8YJB - chains Q and E of the 12 polymer chains in the assembly; structure by electron microscopy, 4.10 A resolution (low resolution: residue-level contacts below are approximate; hydrogen-bond / salt-bridge calls are withheld).

== Chain Q ==
Name: Serine/threonine-protein phosphatase 2A catalytic subunit alpha isoform
Organism: Homo sapiens
Notes: EC 3.1.3.16
UniProtKB: P67775 (PP2AA_HUMAN); residue numbers follow UniProt; this construct covers 1-309
Sequence (309 residues; row label = number of the first residue in the row):
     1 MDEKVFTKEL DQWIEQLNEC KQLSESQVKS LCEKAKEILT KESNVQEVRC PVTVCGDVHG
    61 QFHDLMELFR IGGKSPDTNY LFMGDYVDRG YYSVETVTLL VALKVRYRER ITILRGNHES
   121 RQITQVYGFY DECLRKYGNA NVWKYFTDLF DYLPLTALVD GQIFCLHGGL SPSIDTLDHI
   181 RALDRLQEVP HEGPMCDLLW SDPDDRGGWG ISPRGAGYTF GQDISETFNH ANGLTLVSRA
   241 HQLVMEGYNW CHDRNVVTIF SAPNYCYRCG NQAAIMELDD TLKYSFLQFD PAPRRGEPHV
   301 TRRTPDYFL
Not modelled in the structure: 1, 295-309
Bound ions: Mn2+ site 1: H59, D85; Mn2+ site 2: D85, H167, H241
Swiss-Prot annotation at these positions:
  - active site: H118 (Proton donor)
  - binding site (Mn(2+)): D57, H59, D85, N117, H167, H241
  - binding site (Zn(2+)): D57, H59, D85
  - binding site (Fe(3+)): D85, N117, H167, H241
  - modified residue: Y307 (Phosphotyrosine), L309 (Leucine methyl ester)
  - natural variant: G60 (G60V: In HJS3; uncertain significance), D88 (D88G: In HJS3), Q122 (Q122H: In HJS3), Q125 to L309 (deletion: In HJS3), Y127 (Y127C: In HJS3), D131 (D131H: In HJS3), H191 (H191R: In HJS3), R214 to L309 (deletion: In HJS3), D223 (D223H: In HJS3; D223V: In HJS3), Y265 (Y265C: In HJS3), F308 (F308FF: In HJS3)
  - mutagenesis: D85 (D85N: Loss of phosphatase activity), L309 (L309A: Loss of binding to PP2A B-alpha regulatory subunit)

== Chain E ==
Name: Integrator complex subunit 5
Organism: Homo sapiens
UniProtKB: Q6P9B9 (INT5_HUMAN); numbering as in UniProt (aligned over 1-1019)
Sequence (1019 residues; each row starts with the number of its first residue):
     1 MSALCDPPGA PGPPGPAPAT HGPAPLSAQE LSQEIKAFLT GVDPILGHQL SAREHARCGL
    61 LLLRSLPPAR AAVLDHLRGV FDESVRAHLA ALDETPVAGP PHLRPPPPSH VPAGGPGLED
   121 VVQEVQQVLS EFIRANPKAW APVISAWSID LMGQLSSTYS GQHQRVPHAT GALNELLQLW
   181 MGCRATRTLM DIYVQCLSAL IGSCPDACVD ALLDTSVQHS PHFDWVVAHI GSSFPGTIIS
   241 RVLSCGLKDF CVHGGAGGGA GSSGGSSSQT PSTDPFPGSP AIPAEKRVPK IASVVGILGH
   301 LASRHGDSIR RELLRMFHDS LAGGSGGRSG DPSLQATVPF LLQLAVMSPA LLGTVSGELV
   361 DCLKPPAVLS QLQQHLQGFP REELDNMLNL AVHLVSQASG AGAYRLLQFL VDTAMPASVI
   421 TTQGLAVPDT VREACDRLIQ LLLLHLQKLV HHRGGSPGEG VLGPPPPPRL VPFLDALKNH
   481 VGELCGETLR LERKRFLWQH QLLGLLSVYT RPSCGPEALG HLLSRARSPE ELSLATQLYA
   541 GLVVSLSGLL PLAFRSCLAR VHAGTLQPPF TARFLRNLAL LVGWEQQGGE GPAALGAHFG
   601 ESASAHLSDL APLLLHPEEE VAEAAASLLA ICPFPSEALS PSQLLGLVRA GVHRFFASLR
   661 LHGPPGVASA CQLLTRLSQT SPAGLKAVLQ LLVEGALHRG NTELFGGQVD GDNETLSVVS
   721 ASLASASLLD TNRRHTAAVP GPGGIWSVFH AGVIGRGLKP PKFVQSRNQQ EVIYNTQSLL
   781 SLLVHCCSAP GGTECGECWG APILSPEAAK AVAVTLVESV CPDAAGAELA WPPEEHARAT
   841 VERDLRIGRR FREQPLLFEL LKLVAAAPPA LCYCSVLLRG LLAALLGHWE ASRHPDTTHS
   901 PWHLEASCTL VAVMAEGSLL PPALGNMHEV FSQLAPFEVR LLLLSVWGFL REHGPLPQKF
   961 IFQSERGRFI RDFSREGGGE GGPHLAVLHS VLHRNIDRLG LFSGRFQAPS PSTLLRQGT
Not modelled in the structure: 1-189, 709-730, 1010-1019

== Chain Q / chain E interface ==
Residue-residue contacts - 37 pairs, chain Q then chain E:
  T40(Q) - R893(E)
  E42(Q) - R893(E)
  D160(Q) - L758(E)
  D160(Q) - K759(E)
  G161(Q) - K759(E)
  Q162(Q) - G757(E)
  Q162(Q) - K759(E)
  I163(Q) - I754(E)
  S173(Q) - E842(E)
  D175(Q) - E842(E)
  T176(Q) - E842(E)
  D178(Q) - L845(E)
  D178(Q) - R849(E)
  H179(Q) - V841(E)
  H179(Q) - E842(E)
  A182(Q) - L845(E)
  L183(Q) - A891(E)
  R185(Q) - R893(E)
  L186(Q) - R893(E)
  G233(Q) - K759(E)
  T235(Q) - I754(E)
  L236(Q) - I754(E)
  L278(Q) - I754(E)
  D280(Q) - L758(E)
  T281(Q) - L758(E)
  L282(Q) - V753(E)
  L282(Q) - I754(E)
  L282(Q) - G757(E)
  K283(Q) - H750(E)
  K283(Q) - G752(E)
  K283(Q) - V753(E)
  Y284(Q) - H750(E)
  Y284(Q) - A751(E)
  Y284(Q) - G752(E)
  Y284(Q) - V753(E)
  Y284(Q) - I754(E)
  S285(Q) - F749(E)
Also at the interface, not in a pair above, chain Q (27 interface residues in all): I174, D184
Also at the interface, not in a pair above, chain E (18 interface residues in all): G755, G887, E890

== In short ==
27 residues of chain Q face 18 of chain E across their interface. H59(Q) and D85(Q) coordinate Mn2+ site 1.
From UniProt: active-site residue H118(Q), 6 Mn2+-binding residues, 3 Zn2+-binding residues and 4 Fe3+-binding
residues on chain Q.
Here chain Q is Serine/threonine-protein phosphatase 2A catalytic subunit alpha isoform and chain E is
Integrator complex subunit 5, both from Homo sapiens. Entry 8YJB (Cryo-EM structure of the human DSS1-INTAC
complex) was determined by electron microscopy.
